Entry 1LBH (X-ray diffraction, 3.20 A resolution); this record covers chains A and B of the 4 polymer chains in the assembly.

# Chain A (and B)
Protein: Intact lactose operon repressor with gratuitous inducer iptg
From: Escherichia coli
Notes: chain B of this document is another copy of the same molecule, construct and numbering; everything in this record applies to it too
UniProt: P03023 (LACI_ECOLI); residue numbers follow UniProt; this construct covers 1-360
Chain sequence (360 residues; numbered 1 to 360; the number before each row is that of its first residue):
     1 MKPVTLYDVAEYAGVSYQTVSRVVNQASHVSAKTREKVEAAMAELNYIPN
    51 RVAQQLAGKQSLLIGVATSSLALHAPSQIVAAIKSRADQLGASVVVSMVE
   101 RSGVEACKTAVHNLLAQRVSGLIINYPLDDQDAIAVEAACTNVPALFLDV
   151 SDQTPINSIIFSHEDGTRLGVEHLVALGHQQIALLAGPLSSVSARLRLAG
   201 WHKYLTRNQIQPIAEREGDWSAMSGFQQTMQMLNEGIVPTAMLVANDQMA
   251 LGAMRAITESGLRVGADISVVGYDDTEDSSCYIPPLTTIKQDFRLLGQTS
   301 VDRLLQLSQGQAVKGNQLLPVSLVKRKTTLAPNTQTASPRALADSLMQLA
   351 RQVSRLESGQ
Unresolved in the structure: 1-61, 358-360
Sequence notes: conflict Thr109 (Ala in P03023), Leu286 (Ser in P03023)
Swiss-Prot annotation at these positions:
  - DNA-binding region: Leu6 to Asn25 (H-T-H motif)
  - natural variant: Tyr282 (Y282D: In T41 mutant)
  - mutagenesis: Tyr17 (Y17H: Broadening of specificity), Arg22 (R22N: Recognizes an operator variant)
Ligand contacts: 1-methylethyl 1-thio-galactoside (IPT; 1-methylethyl 1-thio-beta-D-galactopyranoside): Ser69, Ala75, Pro76, Ile79, Asn125, Leu148, Asp149, Ser191, Ser193, Arg197, Trp220, Asn246, Tyr273, Asp274, Gln291
From the paper describing this entry:
  - binding site for 1-methylethyl 1-thio-galactoside: Leu73, Ala75, Pro76, Ile79, Arg197, Trp220, Asn246, Phe293
  - allosteric site: Leu90 to Glu100 (proposed by the authors, not directly observed)
  - self-association interface (contacts with another copy of this molecule); pairs are residue here / residue on that copy: His74-Asp278 (salt bridge), Lys84-Glu100 (salt bridge)
  - contacts within the chain: Gln117-Arg118

# How chain A and chain B interact
Contacting residue pairs (71; chain A residue first):
  Leu71(A) - Leu71(B)  hydrophobic
  Leu71(A) - Ser77(B)
  Leu71(A) - Val80(B)  hydrophobic
  His74(A) - His74(B)
  His74(A) - Asp278(B)  salt bridge
  Ser77(A) - Leu71(B)
  Lys84(A) - Met98(B)  hydrogen bond (side chain-backbone)
  Lys84(A) - Glu100(B)  salt bridge
  Asp88(A) - Glu100(B)
  Ser93(A) - Asn113(B)
  Val94(A) - Ser97(B)
  Val95(A) - Val95(B)  hydrophobic
  Val95(A) - Val96(B)
  Val95(A) - Gln117(B)
  Val96(A) - Val96(B)  hydrogen bond (backbone-backbone)
  Met98(A) - Lys84(B)
  Glu100(A) - Lys84(B)  salt bridge
  Glu100(A) - Asp88(B)
  Asn113(A) - Ser93(B)
  Gln117(A) - Gln117(B)
  Ala222(A) - Asp278(B)
  Ala222(A) - Cys281(B)  hydrophobic
  Met223(A) - Ser280(B)
  Leu251(A) - Asp278(B)
  Leu251(A) - Cys281(B)
  Leu251(A) - Tyr282(B)  hydrophobic
  Arg255(A) - Ser280(B)  hydrogen bond (side chain-backbone)
  Arg255(A) - Cys281(B)
  Arg255(A) - Pro285(B)
  Asp278(A) - His74(B)  salt bridge
  Asp278(A) - Ala222(B)
  Asp278(A) - Gln248(B)  hydrogen bond
  Asp278(A) - Leu251(B)
  Asp278(A) - Tyr282(B)
  Ser280(A) - Met223(B)
  Ser280(A) - Arg255(B)  hydrogen bond (backbone-side chain)
  Cys281(A) - Ala222(B)  hydrophobic
  Cys281(A) - Met223(B)
  Cys281(A) - Leu251(B)
  Cys281(A) - Gly252(B)
  Cys281(A) - Arg255(B)
  Tyr282(A) - Arg255(B)
  Ile283(A) - Arg255(B)
  Ile283(A) - Ile283(B)  hydrophobic
  Pro285(A) - Arg255(B)
  Lys327(A) - Glu259(B)  salt bridge
  Thr336(A) - Arg355(B)  hydrogen bond (backbone-side chain)
  Thr336(A) - Leu356(B)
  Ser338(A) - Gln352(B)  hydrogen bond
  Leu342(A) - Leu349(B)  hydrophobic
  Leu342(A) - Gln352(B)
  Leu342(A) - Val353(B)  hydrophobic
  Asp344(A) - Glu259(B)
  Ser345(A) - Leu349(B)
  Leu346(A) - Leu346(B)  hydrophobic
  Leu346(A) - Leu349(B)  hydrophobic
  Met347(A) - Glu259(B)
  Met347(A) - Gly261(B)
  Gln348(A) - Gly261(B)
  Leu349(A) - Leu342(B)  hydrophobic
  Leu349(A) - Ser345(B)
  Leu349(A) - Leu346(B)
  Arg351(A) - Ser260(B)  hydrogen bond (side chain-backbone)
  Arg351(A) - Gly261(B)
  Arg351(A) - Leu262(B)
  Val353(A) - Leu342(B)  hydrophobic
  Arg355(A) - Val238(B)
  Arg355(A) - Leu262(B)
  Arg355(A) - Thr334(B)
  Arg355(A) - Gln335(B)
  Leu356(A) - Leu342(B)  hydrophobic
Other interface residues (no listed pair), chain A (46 interface residues in all): Ser70, Ala72, Ala81, Phe226, Gln248, Gly252, Glu259, Ala337, Gln352
Other interface residues (no listed pair), chain B (47 interface residues in all): Leu63, Gln78, Ala81, Phe226, Asp267, Ser338

# In short
46 residues of chain A and 47 residues of chain B are in contact; the contacts include 8 hydrogen bonds and 5
salt bridges. Polar pairs include His74(A)-Asp278(B), Lys84(A)-Glu100(B) and Lys327(A)-Glu259(B). From the
paper: a binding site for 1-methylethyl 1-thio-galactoside at Leu73(A), Ala75(A) and Pro76(A) among others; an
allosteric site at Leu90(A).
Chain A and chain B are both Intact lactose operon repressor with gratuitous inducer iptg (Escherichia coli);
the structure, Intact lactose operon repressor with gratuitous inducer iptg, was determined by X-ray
diffraction, deposited together with 1LBI and 1LBG.
